PDB entry 4WPB | X-ray diffraction, 3.11 A resolution | chains B and C of the 4 polymer chains in the assembly

# Chain B
Protein: Vascular endothelial growth factor A
From: Homo sapiens
UniProtKB: P15692 (VEGFA_HUMAN), isoform P15692-14; residues 8-109 here correspond to UniProt positions 214-315 (UniProt number = residue number + 206)
Amino-acid sequence (102 residues; each row starts with the number of its first residue):
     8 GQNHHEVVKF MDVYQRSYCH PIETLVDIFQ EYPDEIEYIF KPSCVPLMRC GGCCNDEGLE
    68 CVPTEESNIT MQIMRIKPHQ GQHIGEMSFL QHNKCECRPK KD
Unresolved in the structure: 8-13, 107-109
Curated features (UniProtKB/Swiss-Prot):
  - glycosylation: Asn75 (N-linked (GlcNAc...) asparagine)
Cystine bridges: Cys26-Cys68, Cys57-Cys102, Cys61-Cys104

# Chain C
Protein: alpha/beta-VEGF-1
Amino-acid sequence (40 residues; each row starts with the number of its first residue):
     1 VXNKXNKEXC NXRAIEAALD PNLNDQQFHA KIWXIIXDCX
Unresolved in the structure: 1-7
Modified / non-standard residues: B3D (3-aminopentanedioic acid) at position 2, 3FB ((3S)-3-amino-4-phenylbutanoic acid) at position 5, XCP ((1S,2S)-2-aminocyclopentanecarboxylic acid) at position 9, XPC ((3S,4R)-4-aminopyrrolidine-3-carboxylic acid) at position 12, XPC ((3S,4R)-4-aminopyrrolidine-3-carboxylic acid) at position 34, XCP ((1S,2S)-2-aminocyclopentanecarboxylic acid) at position 37, NH2 (amino group) at position 40; Ala17, Ala30 (alpha-aminoisobutyric acid; AIB)
Cystine bridges: Cys10-Cys39
From the paper describing this entry:
  - conformationally variable residues (order/disorder transition): Val1 to Lys7

# Interface between chain B and chain C
Contacting residue pairs - 9 pairs, chain B then chain C:
  Lys48(B) with Asp25(C), salt bridge; Phe28(C)
  Gln79(B) with Asn11(C), hydrogen bond; Ile15(C)
  Met81(B) with Ala18(C)
  Gln89(B) with Ala18(C), hydrogen bond (side chain-backbone); Leu19(C); Asp20(C), hydrogen bond (side chain-backbone)
  Ile91(B) with Ile15(C), hydrophobic
Interface residues without a listed pair, chain B (6 interface residues in all): His90
Interface residues without a listed pair, chain C (9 interface residues in all): Glu8, Pro21

# Summary
Chain B and chain C form an interface of 6 and 9 residues respectively; the contacts include 3 hydrogen bonds
and 1 salt bridge. Polar pairs include Lys48(B)-Asp25(C), Gln79(B)-Asn11(C) and Gln89(B)-Ala18(C). From the
paper: conformational variability at Val1(C).
Chain B is Vascular endothelial growth factor A (Homo sapiens) and chain C is alpha/beta-VEGF-1; the
structure, Vascular endothelial growth factor in complex with alpha/beta-VEGF-1, was determined by X-ray
diffraction.
